8BKY - chains A and F of the 24 polymer chains in the assembly; structure by electron microscopy, 3.60 A resolution.

# Chain A (and F)
Name: Phage tail sheath protein
Organism: Streptomyces coelicolor A3(2)
Notes: chain F of this document is another copy of the same molecule, construct and numbering; everything in this record applies to it too
Reference sequence: D6EJW1 (D6EJW1_STRLI); numbering as in UniProt (aligned over 1-534)
Chain sequence (534 residues; each row starts with the number of its first residue):
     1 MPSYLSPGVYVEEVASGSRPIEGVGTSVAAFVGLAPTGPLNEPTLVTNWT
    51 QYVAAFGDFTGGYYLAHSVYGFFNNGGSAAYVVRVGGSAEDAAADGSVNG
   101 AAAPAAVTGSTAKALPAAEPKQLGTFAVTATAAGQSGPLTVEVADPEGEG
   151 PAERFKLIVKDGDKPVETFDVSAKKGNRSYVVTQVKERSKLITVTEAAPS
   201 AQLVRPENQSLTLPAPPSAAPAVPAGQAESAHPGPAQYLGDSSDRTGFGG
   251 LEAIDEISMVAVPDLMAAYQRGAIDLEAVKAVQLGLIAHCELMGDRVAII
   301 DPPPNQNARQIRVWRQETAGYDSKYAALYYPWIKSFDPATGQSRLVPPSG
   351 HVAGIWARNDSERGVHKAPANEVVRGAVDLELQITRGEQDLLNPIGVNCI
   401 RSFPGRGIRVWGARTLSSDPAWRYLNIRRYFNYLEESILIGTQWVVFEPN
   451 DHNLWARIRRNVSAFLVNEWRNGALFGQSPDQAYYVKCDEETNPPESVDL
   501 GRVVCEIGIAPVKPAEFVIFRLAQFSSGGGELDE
Disordered / not traced: 1, 91-248, 527-534

# Interface between chain A and chain F
Residue-residue contacts - 29 pairs, chain A then chain F:
  Arg-386(A) with Ser-6(F)
  Gln-389(A) with Ser-6(F)
  Asp-390(A) with Leu-5(F); Ser-6(F), hydrogen bond (side chain-backbone)
  Asn-393(A) with Leu-5(F), hydrogen bond (side chain-backbone); Pro-7(F)
  Trp-411(A) with Pro-7(F)
  Glu-516(A) with Pro-7(F); Gly-8(F), hydrogen bond (backbone-backbone)
  Phe-517(A) with Ser-6(F); Pro-7(F); Gly-8(F)
  Val-518(A) with Gly-8(F), hydrogen bond (backbone-backbone); Val-9(F); Tyr-10(F), hydrogen bond (backbone-backbone)
  Ile-519(A) with Tyr-4(F); Tyr-10(F); Glu-12(F)
  Phe-520(A) with Val-9(F), hydrophobic; Tyr-10(F), hydrogen bond (backbone-backbone); Glu-12(F), hydrogen bond (backbone-backbone)
  Arg-521(A) with Glu-12(F), salt bridge; Glu-13(F), hydrogen bond (backbone-backbone); Val-14(F)
  Leu-522(A) with Glu-12(F); Glu-13(F)
  Ala-523(A) with Val-14(F), hydrophobic
  Gln-524(A) with Ser-16(F); Gly-17(F)
Other interface residues (no listed pair), chain A (15 interface residues in all): Ser-526
Other interface residues (no listed pair), chain F (14 interface residues in all): Val-11, Ser-18

# Summary
Chain A and chain F form an interface of 15 and 14 residues respectively; the contacts include 8 hydrogen
bonds and 1 salt bridge. Among the polar pairs are Arg-521(A)/Glu-12(F), Asp-390(A)/Ser-6(F) and
Asn-393(A)/Leu-5(F).
Chain A and chain F are both Phage tail sheath protein (Streptomyces coelicolor A3(2)); the structure, Cryo-EM
structure of a contractile injection system in Streptomyces coelicolor, the contracted sheath shell, was
determined by electron microscopy together with 8BL4 from the same study.
